6FFS - chain A; structure by X-ray diffraction, 1.86 A resolution.

# Chain A
Protein: 3C Protease
Organism: Human rhinovirus 2
Notes: EC 3.4.22.29, 3.6.1.15, 3.4.22.28
UniProt: P04936 (POLG_HRV2); residues 1-180 here correspond to UniProt positions 1508-1687 (UniProt number = residue number + 1507)
Sequence (182 residues; each row starts with the number of its first residue; numbers below 1 keep their minus sign (Gly-1 is residue -1)):
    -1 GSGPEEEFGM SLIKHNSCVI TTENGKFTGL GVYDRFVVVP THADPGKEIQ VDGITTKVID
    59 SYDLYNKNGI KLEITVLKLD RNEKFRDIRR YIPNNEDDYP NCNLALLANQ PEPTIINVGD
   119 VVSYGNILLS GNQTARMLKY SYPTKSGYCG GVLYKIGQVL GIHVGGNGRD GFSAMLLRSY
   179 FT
Sequence notes: expression tag (-1 to 0)
Glycans and other covalent adducts: lipid fragment (D8E) linked to Cys147
Small-molecule neighbours: lipid fragment (D8E; N-[(2S,5S,14S)-2-[(4-fluorophenyl)methyl]-5-(hydroxymethyl)-9-methyl-3,8,15-tris(oxidanylidene)-1,4,9-triazacyclopentadec-14-yl]-5-methyl-1,2-oxazole-3-carboxamide): Phe25, His40, Glu71, Ile125, Leu126, Leu127, Ser128, Asn130, Thr132, Thr142, Lys143, Ser144, His161, Val162, Gly163, Gly164, Asn165, Gly166, Phe170
Swiss-Prot annotation at these positions:
  - active site (For protease 3C activity): His40, Glu71, Cys147

# Summary
Covalently linked lipid fragment: at Cys147. From UniProt: 3 active-site residues.
Chain A is 3C Protease (Human rhinovirus 2); the structure, Structure-based design and synthesis of
macrocyclic human rhinovirus 3C protease inhibitors, was determined by X-ray diffraction, deposited together
with 6FFN.
